Entry 2J7A (X-ray diffraction, 2.30 A resolution); this record covers chains B and C of the 6 polymer chains in the assembly.

# Chain B
Molecule: Cytochrome C nitrite reductase nrfa
Organism: Desulfovibrio vulgaris
UniProt: Q72EF3 (Q72EF3_DESVH); residue numbers follow UniProt; this construct covers 25-524
Amino-acid sequence (500 residues; numbered 25 to 524; the number before each row is that of its first residue):
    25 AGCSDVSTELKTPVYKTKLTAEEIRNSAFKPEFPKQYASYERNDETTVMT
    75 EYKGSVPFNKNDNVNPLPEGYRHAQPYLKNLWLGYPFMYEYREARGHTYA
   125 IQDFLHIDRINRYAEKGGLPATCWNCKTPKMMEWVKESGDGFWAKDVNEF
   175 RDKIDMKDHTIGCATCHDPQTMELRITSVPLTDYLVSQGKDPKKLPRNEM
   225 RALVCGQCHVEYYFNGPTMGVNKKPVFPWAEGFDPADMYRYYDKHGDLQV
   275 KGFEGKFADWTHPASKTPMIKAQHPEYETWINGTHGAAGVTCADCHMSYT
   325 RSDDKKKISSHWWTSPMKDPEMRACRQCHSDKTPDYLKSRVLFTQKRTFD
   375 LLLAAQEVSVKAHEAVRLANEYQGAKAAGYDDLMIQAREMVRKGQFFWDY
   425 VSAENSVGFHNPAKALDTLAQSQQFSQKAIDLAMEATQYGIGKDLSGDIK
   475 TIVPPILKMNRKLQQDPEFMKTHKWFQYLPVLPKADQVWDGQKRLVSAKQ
Unresolved in the structure: 523-524
Covalent attachments: heme c (HEC) linked to Cys150, Cys187, Cys229, Cys316, Cys349, Cys352
Ion coordination: Ca2+ site 1: Gly78, Glu117, Ala118 (together with heme c); heme c Fe (5 sites), coordinated by His121, Lys151, His191, His233, His309, His320, His335, His353, His434; Ca2+ site 2: Glu235, Tyr236, Lys295, Gln297
Ligand contacts:
  - heme c (HEC), molecule 1: Thr36, Tyr39, Phe53, Phe57, Gln60, Tyr61, Tyr64, Ile185, Gly186, Thr189, Cys190, His191, Met196, Leu198, Arg221, Arg225, Val228, Ala317, Met321, Tyr323, Ile332, Ser333, His335, Trp337
  - heme c (HEC), molecule 2: Thr74, Lys77, Gly78, Glu117, Ala118, His233, Glu300, Tyr301, Trp304, His309, Val314, Thr315, Cys319, His320, Ser339, Pro340, Met341, Val365, Gln369, Asn429, Ser430, Phe433, His434
  - heme c (HEC), molecule 3: Gly78, Ser79, Ala118, Arg119, Gly120, His121, Tyr123, Ala124, Asp127, Lys151, Ile185, Thr189, Cys190, Val228, Gln231, Cys232, His233, His320, Met321, Trp337, Thr338, Lys342
  - heme c (HEC), molecule 4: Tyr115, Arg116, Ala118, Asp127, Phe128, Ile131, Arg133, Ile134, Leu143, Thr146, Cys147, Asn149, Lys151, Gln231, Cys232, His233, Val234, Tyr236, Phe238, Phe251, His298, Ala427, Asn429
  - heme c (HEC), molecule 5: Thr308, His353, Lys356
  - heme c (HEC), molecule 6: Thr308, His309, Ala312, Val314, Asp318, Cys319, Pro340, Met346, Ala348, His353, Leu361, Arg364, Val365, Phe433, Pro436
Swiss-Prot annotation at these positions:
  - region (Interaction with NrfH): Asp29 to Tyr39, Arg221, Asn222, Asp318 to Lys331, Gln351 to Asp355
  - binding site (Ca(2+)): Gly78, Glu117, Ala118, Glu235, Tyr236, Lys295, Gln297
  - binding site (heme): His121, Cys147, Cys150, Lys151, Cys187, Cys190, His191, Cys229, Cys232, His233, His309, Cys316, Cys319, His320, His335, Cys349, Cys352, His353, His434
  - site: Lys59 (Interaction with NrfH)
From the paper describing this entry:
  - binding site for dodecyl-beta-D-maltoside: Gly26 to Asp29

# Chain C
Molecule: Cytochrome C quinol dehydrogenase nrfh
Organism: Desulfovibrio vulgaris
UniProt: Q72EF4 (Q72EF4_DESVH); residues 1-159 here = UniProt positions 1-159
Amino-acid sequence (159 residues; row label = number of the first residue in the row):
     1 MSEEKSRNGPARLKLVLGGATLGVVALATVAFGMKYTDQRPFCTSCHIMN
    51 PVGVTHKLSGHANISCNDCHAPHNLLAKLPFKAIAGARDVYMNTLGHPGD
   101 LILAGMETKEVVNANCKACHTMTNVEVASMEAKKYCTDCHRNVQHMRMKP
   151 ISTREVADE
Unresolved in the structure: 1-13, 159
Covalent attachments: heme c (HEC) linked to Cys43, Cys46, Cys66, Cys69, Cys116, Cys136
Ion coordination: heme c Fe (4 sites), coordinated by Met49, His61, His70, Asp89, His120, His140, His145
Ligand contacts:
  - heme c (HEC), molecule 1: Thr37, Phe42, Ser45, Ile48, Met49, Asn67, His70, Asp89, Val90, Met92, Asn93, Pro98, Ile102, Leu103, Ala104, Gly105, Thr108
  - heme c (HEC), molecule 2: Arg40, Met49, Val52, Gly53, His56, His61, Ile64, Ser65, His70, Ile102, Leu103, Ala104, Lys109, Val112, Thr137, Val143, Gln144, His145
  - heme c (HEC), molecule 3: Gly60, His61, Ile64, Asp68, Val112, Asn115, Cys119, His120, Thr137, His140, Val143
  - heme c (HEC), molecule 4: Lys117, His120, Thr123, Asn124, Ser129, Met130, Lys133, Cys139, His140
  - heme c (HEC), molecule 5: Cys119, His120, Thr121, Met122, Thr123
  - heme c (HEC), molecule 6: Glu126, Val127, Ala128
  - heme c (HEC), molecule 7: Lys133, Asp138, Cys139, Arg141, Met148
  - heme c (HEC), molecule 8: Arg141, Arg147, Met148, Lys149, Pro150, Ile151, Arg154
Swiss-Prot annotation at these positions:
  - region (Interaction with NrfA): Gly99, Asp100, Thr123 to Asp158
  - binding site (heme): Cys43, Cys46, Met49, His61, Cys66, Cys69, His70, Asp89, Cys116, Cys119, His120, Cys136, Cys139, His140, His145
  - binding site (a menaquinol): Asn67, Lys82, Asp89
  - site (Interaction with NrfA): Arg40, Lys57, Asn63
From the paper describing this entry:
  - heme c coordination: Met49, His61, His70, His120, His140, His145
  - binding site for heme c: Asp89
  - contacts within the chain: Asp38-Lys82 (hydrogen bond)
  - self-association interface (contacts with another copy of this molecule): Gly19
  - binding site for dodecyl-beta-D-maltoside: His73 to Asn74

# How chain B and chain C interact
Residue-residue contacts (74):
  Ala25(B) - Phe42(C)  hydrophobic
  Gly26(B) - Tyr36(C)  hydrogen bond (backbone-side chain)
  Gly26(B) - Pro41(C)
  Gly26(B) - Phe42(C)
  Gly26(B) - Ser45(C)
  Cys27(B) - Tyr36(C)  hydrogen bond
  Cys27(B) - Pro41(C)
  Ser28(B) - Pro41(C)
  Asp29(B) - Arg40(C)  salt bridge
  Asp29(B) - Lys57(C)  salt bridge
  Val30(B) - Arg40(C)
  Val30(B) - Thr44(C)
  Val30(B) - Asn50(C)
  Val30(B) - Gly53(C)
  Val30(B) - Lys57(C)  hydrogen bond (backbone-side chain)
  Ser31(B) - Val54(C)
  Thr32(B) - Leu58(C)
  Leu34(B) - Ser152(C)
  Leu34(B) - Thr153(C)
  Leu34(B) - Arg154(C)
  Leu34(B) - Glu155(C)
  Leu34(B) - Val156(C)
  Lys35(B) - Val156(C)
  Pro37(B) - Ala157(C)
  Arg221(B) - Ser152(C)  hydrogen bond (side chain-backbone)
  Arg221(B) - Glu155(C)  hydrogen bond (side chain-backbone)
  Arg221(B) - Val156(C)
  Asn222(B) - Pro150(C)
  Asn222(B) - Ser152(C)  hydrogen bond
  Arg225(B) - Ile151(C)
  Arg225(B) - Ser152(C)
  Ala312(B) - Pro150(C)
  Gly313(B) - Pro150(C)
  Asp318(B) - Pro150(C)
  Asp318(B) - Ile151(C)  hydrogen bond (side chain-backbone)
  Tyr323(B) - Asp100(C)
  Tyr323(B) - Ile151(C)  hydrophobic
  Tyr323(B) - Glu155(C)
  Tyr323(B) - Val156(C)
  Tyr323(B) - Ala157(C)
  Thr324(B) - Asp100(C)  hydrogen bond
  Arg325(B) - Ile48(C)
  Arg325(B) - Gly99(C)  hydrogen bond (side chain-backbone)
  Arg325(B) - Asp100(C)  hydrogen bond (backbone-side chain)
  Arg325(B) - Ile102(C)
  Ser326(B) - His97(C)
  Asp328(B) - His97(C)
  Lys329(B) - Met92(C)
  Lys329(B) - Asn93(C)
  Lys329(B) - Thr94(C)
  Lys329(B) - Gly96(C)  hydrogen bond (side chain-backbone)
  Lys329(B) - Pro98(C)
  Lys329(B) - Asp158(C)
  Lys330(B) - Asp158(C)
  Lys331(B) - Glu155(C)
  Lys331(B) - Val156(C)
  Lys331(B) - Ala157(C)
  Lys331(B) - Asp158(C)  salt bridge
  Arg347(B) - Asp100(C)  salt bridge
  Arg347(B) - Leu101(C)
  Arg350(B) - Leu101(C)
  Arg350(B) - Leu103(C)
  Gln351(B) - Asp100(C)  hydrogen bond (side chain-backbone)
  Gln351(B) - Leu101(C)
  Gln351(B) - Arg154(C)  hydrogen bond (backbone-side chain)
  Cys352(B) - Arg147(C)  hydrogen bond (backbone-side chain)
  Cys352(B) - Met148(C)
  Cys352(B) - Arg154(C)
  His353(B) - Arg147(C)
  His353(B) - Met148(C)
  Ser354(B) - Leu103(C)
  Ser354(B) - Gln144(C)  hydrogen bond
  Ser354(B) - Arg147(C)
  Asp355(B) - Arg147(C)  salt bridge
Interface residues without a listed pair, chain B (34 interface residues in all): Thr36, Val314
Interface residues without a listed pair, chain C (38 interface residues in all): His47, Pro51, Lys149
From the paper, about this interface:
  - interface residues, chain B: Ala25(B)

# Overview
Chain B and chain C form an interface of 34 and 38 residues respectively; the contacts include 15 hydrogen
bonds and 5 salt bridges. Polar contacts include Asp29(B)-Arg40(C), Asp29(B)-Lys57(C) and Lys331(B)-Asp158(C).
The paper reports a binding site for dodecyl-beta-D-maltoside at Gly26(B) and His73(C); a binding site for
heme c at Asp89(C).
Chain B is Cytochrome C nitrite reductase nrfa and chain C is Cytochrome C quinol dehydrogenase nrfh, both
from Desulfovibrio vulgaris; the structure, Crystal structure of cytochrome c nitrite reductase NrfHA complex
from Desulfovibrio vulgaris, was determined by X-ray diffraction.
